PDB entry 8F5A | X-ray diffraction, 1.95 A resolution | chains A and C of the 5 polymer chains in the assembly

Chain A:
Molecule: heavy chain HLA-B*57:01
Source organism: Homo sapiens
UniProtKB: U6BR87 (U6BR87_HUMAN); residues 1-278 here correspond to UniProt positions 25-302 (UniProt number = residue number + 24)
Sequence (278 residues; each row starts with the number of its first residue):
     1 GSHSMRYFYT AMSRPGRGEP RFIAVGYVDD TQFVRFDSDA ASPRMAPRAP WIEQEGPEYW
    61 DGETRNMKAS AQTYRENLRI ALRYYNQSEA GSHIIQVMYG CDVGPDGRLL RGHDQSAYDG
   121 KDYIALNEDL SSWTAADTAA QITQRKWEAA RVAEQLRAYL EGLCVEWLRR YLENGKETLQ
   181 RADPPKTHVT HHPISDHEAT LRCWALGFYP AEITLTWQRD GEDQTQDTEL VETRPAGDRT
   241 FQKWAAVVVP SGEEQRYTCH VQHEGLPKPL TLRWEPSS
Not modelled in the structure: 277-278
Disulfide bonds: Cys-101/Cys-164, Cys-203/Cys-259

Chain C:
Molecule: KS1 TCR alpha chain
Source organism: Homo sapiens
Sequence (208 residues; each row starts with the number of its first residue):
     1 KQEVTQIPAA LSVPEGENLV LNCSFTDSAI YNLQWFRQDP GKGLTSLLLI QSSQREQTSG
    61 RLNASLDKSS GRSTLYIAAS QPGDSATYLC AVTLNNNAGN MLTFGGGTRL MVKPNIQNPD
   121 PAVYQLRDSK SSDKSVCLFT DFDSQTNVSQ SKDSDVYITD KCVLDMRSMD FKSNSAVAWS
   181 NKSDFACANA FNNSIIPEDT FFPSPESS
Not modelled in the structure: 204-208
Disulfide bonds: Cys-23/Cys-90

Interface between chain A and chain C:
Pairs across the interface - 8 pairs, chain A then chain C:
  Arg-151(A) with Tyr-31(C); Gln-51(C), hydrogen bond
  Glu-154(A) with Tyr-31(C)
  Ala-158(A) with Tyr-31(C), hydrophobic; Asn-95(C)
  Tyr-159(A) with Asn-96(C)
  Leu-163(A) with Asn-95(C); Asn-96(C)
Also at the interface, not in a pair above, chain A (6 interface residues in all): Gln-155

In short:
6 residues of chain A and 4 residues of chain C are in contact; the contacts include 1 hydrogen bond. The
hydrogen-bonded pair is Arg-151(A)/Gln-51(C).
Chain A is heavy chain HLA-B*57:01 and chain C is KS1 TCR alpha chain, both from Homo sapiens; the structure,
Crystal Structure of KS1 TCR in complex with HLA-B*57:01-TW10, was determined by X-ray diffraction together
with 8F7M from the same study.
